PDB entry 2A1T | X-ray diffraction, 2.80 A resolution | chains A and C of the 6 polymer chains in the assembly

== Chain A (and C) ==
Name: Acyl-CoA dehydrogenase, medium-chain specific, mitochondrial precursor
Source organism: Homo sapiens
Notes: EC 1.3.99.3; chain C of this document is another copy of the same molecule, construct and numbering; everything in this record applies to it too
Reference sequence: P11310 (ACADM_HUMAN); residues -24 to 396 here correspond to UniProt positions 1-421 (UniProt number = residue number + 25)
Sequence (421 residues; numbered -24 to 396; the number before each row is that of its first residue; numbers below 1 keep their minus sign (Met-24 is residue -24)):
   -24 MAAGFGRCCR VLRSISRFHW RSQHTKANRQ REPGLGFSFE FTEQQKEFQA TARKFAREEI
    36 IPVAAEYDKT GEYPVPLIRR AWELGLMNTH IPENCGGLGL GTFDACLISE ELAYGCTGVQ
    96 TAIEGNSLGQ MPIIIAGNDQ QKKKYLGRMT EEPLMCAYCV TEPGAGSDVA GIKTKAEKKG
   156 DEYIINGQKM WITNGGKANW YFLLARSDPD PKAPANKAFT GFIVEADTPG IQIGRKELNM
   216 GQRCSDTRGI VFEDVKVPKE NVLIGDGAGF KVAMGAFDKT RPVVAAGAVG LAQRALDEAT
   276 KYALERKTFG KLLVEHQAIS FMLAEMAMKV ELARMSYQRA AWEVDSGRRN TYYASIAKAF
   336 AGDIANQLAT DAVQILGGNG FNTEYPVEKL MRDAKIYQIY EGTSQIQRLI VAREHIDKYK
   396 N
Disordered / not traced: -24 to 9, 396 (chain C: -24 to 8)
Residues lining bound ligands:
  - FAD (flavin-adenine dinucleotide), molecule 1: Tyr133, Cys134, Val135, Thr136, Ala140, Gly141, Ser142, Asp143, Met165, Trp166, Ile167, Thr168, Asn214, Thr222, Ile371, Ile374, Tyr375, Glu376, Gly377, Thr378, Gln380, Ile381, Leu384
  - FAD, molecule 2: Tyr277, Arg281, Thr283, Phe284, Leu288, His291, Ala293, Ile294, Gln349, Ile350, Gly352, Gly353, Phe356
UniProt features mapped onto this chain:
  - active site: Glu376 (Proton acceptor)
  - binding site (FAD): Tyr133 to Ser142, Trp166 to Thr168, Arg281 to Thr283, His291, Gln292, Gln349 to Gly353, Glu376 to Gln380
  - binding site (octanoyl-CoA): Ser142, Asp253, Arg256, Glu376
  - modified residue: Lys44 (N6-acetyllysine), Lys154 (N6-succinyllysine), Lys187 (N6-acetyllysine), Lys192 (N6-acetyllysine), Lys234 (N6-acetyllysine), Lys246 (N6-acetyllysine), Lys254 (N6-acetyllysine), Lys276 (N6-acetyllysine), Thr326 (Phosphothreonine)

== Chain A / chain C interface ==
Residue-residue contacts (7; chain A residue first):
  His291(A) - Gln292(C)
  Gln292(A) - His291(C)
  Gln292(A) - Gln292(C)  hydrogen bond (side chain-backbone)
  Gln292(A) - Ala293(C)  hydrogen bond (side chain-backbone)
  Ala293(A) - Gln292(C)  hydrogen bond (backbone-side chain)
  Ala293(A) - Phe296(C)  hydrophobic
  Phe296(A) - Ala293(C)  hydrophobic

== In short ==
The chain A/chain C interface involves 4 residues from each chain; the contacts include 3 hydrogen bonds.
Polar pairs include Gln292(A)-Gln292(C) and Gln292(A)-Ala293(C). Ligands of chain A: flavin-adenine
dinucleotide.
Both chains are Acyl-CoA dehydrogenase, medium-chain specific, mitochondrial precursor (Homo sapiens). Entry
2A1T (Structure of the human MCAD:ETF E165betaA complex) was determined by X-ray diffraction together with
2A1U from the same study.
